PDB entry 4DX5 | X-ray diffraction, 1.90 A resolution | chains A and D of the 5 polymer chains in the assembly

[Chain A]
Molecule: Acriflavine resistance protein B
Source organism: Escherichia coli
UniProtKB: P31224 (ACRB_ECOLI); residue numbers follow UniProt; this construct covers 1-1049
Sequence (1057 residues; numbered 1 to 1057; the number before each row is that of its first residue):
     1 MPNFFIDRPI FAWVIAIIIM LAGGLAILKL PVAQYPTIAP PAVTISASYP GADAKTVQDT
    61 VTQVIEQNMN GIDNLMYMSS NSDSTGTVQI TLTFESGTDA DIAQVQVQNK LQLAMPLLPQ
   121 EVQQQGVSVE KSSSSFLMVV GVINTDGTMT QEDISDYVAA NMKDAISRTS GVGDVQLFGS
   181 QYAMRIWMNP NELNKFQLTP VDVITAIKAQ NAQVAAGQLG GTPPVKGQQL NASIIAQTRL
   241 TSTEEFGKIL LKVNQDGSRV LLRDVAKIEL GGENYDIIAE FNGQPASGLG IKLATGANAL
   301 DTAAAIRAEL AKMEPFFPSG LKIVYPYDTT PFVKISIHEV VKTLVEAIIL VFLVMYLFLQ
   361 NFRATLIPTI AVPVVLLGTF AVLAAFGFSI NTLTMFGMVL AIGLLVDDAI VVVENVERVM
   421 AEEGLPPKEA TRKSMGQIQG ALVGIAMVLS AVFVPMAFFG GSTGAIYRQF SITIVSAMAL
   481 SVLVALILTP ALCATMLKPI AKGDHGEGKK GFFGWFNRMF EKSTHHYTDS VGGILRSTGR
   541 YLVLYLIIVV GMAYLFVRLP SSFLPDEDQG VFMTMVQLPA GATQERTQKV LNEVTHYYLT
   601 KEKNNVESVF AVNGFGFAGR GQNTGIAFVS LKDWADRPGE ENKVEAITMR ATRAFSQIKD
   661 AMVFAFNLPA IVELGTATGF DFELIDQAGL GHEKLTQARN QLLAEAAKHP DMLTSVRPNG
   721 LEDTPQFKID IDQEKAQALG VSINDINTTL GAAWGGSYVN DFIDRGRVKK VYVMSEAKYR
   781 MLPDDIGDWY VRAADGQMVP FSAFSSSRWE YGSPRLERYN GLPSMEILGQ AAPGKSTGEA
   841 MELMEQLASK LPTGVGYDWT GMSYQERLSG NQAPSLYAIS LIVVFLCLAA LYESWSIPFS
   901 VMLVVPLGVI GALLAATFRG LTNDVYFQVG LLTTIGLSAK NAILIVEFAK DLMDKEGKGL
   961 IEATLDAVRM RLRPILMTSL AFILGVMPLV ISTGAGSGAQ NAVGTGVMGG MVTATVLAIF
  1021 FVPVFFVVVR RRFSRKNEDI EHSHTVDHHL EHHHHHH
Unresolved in the structure: 1045-1057
Differences from the reference sequence: expression tag (1050-1057)
From the paper describing this entry:
  - mutagenesis - G616N: decreased growth in response to erythromycin
  - mutagenesis - G616N: unchanged expression
  - binding site for minocycline: Leu-177, Phe-178, Gly-179, Ser-180, Glu-273, Asn-274, Ile-277, Val-612, Phe-615

[Chain D]
Molecule: Darpin
Source organism: Synthetic construct
Notes: antibody fragment or engineered binder
Sequence (169 residues; numbered 1 to 169; the number before each row is that of its first residue):
     1 MRGSHHHHHH GSDLGKKLLE AARAGRDDEV RILMANGADV NAADVVGWTP LHLAAYWGHL
    61 EIVEVLLKNG ADVNAYDTLG STPLHLAAHF GHLEIVEVLL KNGADVNAKD DNGITPLHLA
   121 ANRGHLEIVE VLLKYGADVN AQDKFGKTAF DISINNGNED LAEILQKLN
Unresolved in the structure: 1-10, 167-169

[Interface between chain A and chain D]
Residue-residue contacts - 10 pairs, chain A then chain D:
  Gln-229(A) / Val-45(D)
  Glu-244(A) / Asn-156(D)
  Lys-248(A) / Asn-155(D)
  Lys-248(A) / Asn-156(D)  hydrogen bond
  Arg-259(A) / Lys-147(D)
  Leu-261(A) / Asn-155(D)
  Arg-263(A) / Ile-154(D)
  Arg-263(A) / Asn-155(D)  hydrogen bond (side chain-backbone)
  Arg-263(A) / Asn-156(D)
  Arg-263(A) / Gly-157(D)
Other interface residues (no listed pair), chain A (7 interface residues in all): Leu-230
Other interface residues (no listed pair), chain D (8 interface residues in all): Val-46, Asn-122

[Overview]
7 residues of chain A face 8 of chain D across their interface; the contacts include 2 hydrogen bonds. Polar
contacts include Lys-248(A)/Asn-156(D) and Arg-263(A)/Asn-155(D). The paper reports a binding site for
minocycline at Leu-177(A), Phe-178(A) and Gly-179(A) among others; G616N of chain A reduces growth in response
to erythromycin.
Here chain A is Acriflavine resistance protein B (Escherichia coli) and chain D is Darpin (Synthetic
construct). Entry 4DX5 (Transport of drugs by the multidrug transporter AcrB involves an access and a deep
binding pocket ...) was determined by X-ray diffraction together with 4DX6 and 4DX7 from the same study.
